PDB entry 9MN5 | electron microscopy, 3.04 A resolution | chains A and T of the 5 polymer chains in the assembly

# Chain A
Protein: Transcription factor A, mitochondrial
Organism: Homo sapiens
Reference sequence: Q00059 (TFAM_HUMAN); residues 0-245 here correspond to UniProt positions 1-246 (UniProt number = residue number + 1)
Amino-acid sequence (246 residues; numbered 0 to 245; the number before each row is that of its first residue; numbering starts at 0):
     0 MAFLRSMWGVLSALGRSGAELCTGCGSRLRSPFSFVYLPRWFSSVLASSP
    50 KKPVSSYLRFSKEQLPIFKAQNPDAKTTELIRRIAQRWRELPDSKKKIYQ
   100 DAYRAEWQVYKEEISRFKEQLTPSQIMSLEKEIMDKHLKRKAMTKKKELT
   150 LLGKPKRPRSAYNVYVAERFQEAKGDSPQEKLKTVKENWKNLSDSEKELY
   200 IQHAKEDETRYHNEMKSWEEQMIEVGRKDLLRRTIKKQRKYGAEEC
Unresolved in the structure: 0-41, 234-245
Sequence notes: conflict Ser48 (Cys49 in Q00059)
UniProt features mapped onto this chain:
  - DNA-binding region: Pro49 to Lys117 (HMG box 1), Pro154 to Glu218 (HMG box 2)
  - site (Intercalates between bases and promotes DNA bending): Leu57, Leu181
  - modified residue: Ser54 (Phosphoserine), Ser55 (Phosphoserine), Ser60 (Phosphoserine), Thr121 (Phosphothreonine), Ser159 (Phosphoserine), Ser192 (Phosphoserine), Ser194 (Phosphoserine)

# Chain T
Molecule: Template strand
Sequence (60 nucleotides; row label = number of the first residue in the row):
     1 GGCCTATCTCCCAGCGGTATGCACTTTTAACAGTCACCCCCCAACTAACA
    51 CATTATTTTC
Unresolved in the structure: 51-60

# Interface between chain A and chain T
Pairs across the interface (17):
  Lys51(A) - DA30(T)  salt bridge to the phosphate
  Leu57(A) - DA30(T)  base contact
  Lys135(A) - DA29(T)  salt bridge to the phosphate
  Arg139(A) - DT28(T)  salt bridge to the phosphate
  Arg139(A) - DA29(T)  salt bridge to the phosphate
  Met142(A) - DC37(T)  sugar contact
  Lys145(A) - DC37(T)  phosphate contact
  Lys145(A) - DC38(T)  phosphate contact
  Lys146(A) - DA36(T)  hydrogen bond to the phosphate
  Lys146(A) - DC37(T)  salt bridge to the phosphate
  Thr149(A) - DC37(T)  hydrogen bond to the phosphate
  Arg156(A) - DA44(T)  base contact
  Arg156(A) - DC45(T)  hydrogen bond to the base
  Tyr161(A) - DC42(T)  base contact
  Arg231(A) - DA48(T)  phosphate contact
  Arg232(A) - DA48(T)  hydrogen bond to the phosphate
  Thr233(A) - DA48(T)  phosphate contact
Other interface residues (no listed pair), chain A (16 interface residues in all): Lys61, Leu64, Lys185
Other interface residues (no listed pair), chain T (13 interface residues in all): DC31, DA47, DC49

# Summary
16 residues of chain A face 13 of chain T across their interface; the contacts include 4 hydrogen bonds and 5
salt bridges. Polar pairs include Arg156(A)-DC45(T), Lys146(A)-DA36(T) and Thr149(A)-DC37(T). Curated
annotation (UniProt) lists a DNA-binding region on chain A.
Here chain A is Transcription factor A, mitochondrial (Homo sapiens) and chain T is Template strand. Entry
9MN5 (Structure of the human mitochondrial open transcription initiation complex, IC0) was determined by
electron microscopy (same publication as 9MN4, 9MN6, 9MN7, 9MN8, 9MN9 and 9MNA).
